Entry 1K5Q (X-ray diffraction, 2.34 A resolution); this record covers chains A and B.

== Chain A ==
Molecule: Penicillin G acylase alpha subunit
Source organism: Escherichia coli
Notes: EC 3.5.1.11
UniProt: P06875 (PAC_ECOLI); residues 0-208 here correspond to UniProt positions 26-234 (UniProt number = residue number + 26)
Chain sequence (209 residues; each row starts with the number of its first residue; numbering starts at 0):
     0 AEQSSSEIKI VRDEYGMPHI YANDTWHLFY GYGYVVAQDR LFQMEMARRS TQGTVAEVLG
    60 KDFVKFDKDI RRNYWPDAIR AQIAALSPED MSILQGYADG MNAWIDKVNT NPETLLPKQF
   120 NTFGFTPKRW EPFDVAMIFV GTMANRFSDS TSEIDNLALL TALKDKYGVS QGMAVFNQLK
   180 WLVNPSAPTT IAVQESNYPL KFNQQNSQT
Unresolved in the structure: 0-2
Curated features (UniProtKB/Swiss-Prot):
  - binding site (Ca(2+)): Glu152
Bound ions: Ca2+: Glu152 (shared with Asp73(B), Val75(B), Asp76(B), Pro205(B) of chain B)

== Chain B ==
Molecule: Penicillin G acylase beta subunit
Source organism: Escherichia coli
Notes: EC 3.5.1.11
UniProt: P06875 (PAC_ECOLI); residues 1-557 here correspond to UniProt positions 290-846 (UniProt number = residue number + 289)
Chain sequence (557 residues; row label = number of the first residue in the row):
     1 SNMWVIGKSK AQDAKAIMVN GPQAGWYAPA YTYGIGLHGA GYDVTGNTPF AYPGLVFGHN
    61 GVISWGSTAG FGDDVDIFAE RLSAEKPGYY LHNGKWVKML SREETITVKN GQAETFTVWR
   121 TVHGNILQTD QTTQTAYAKS RAWDGKELAS LLAWTHQMKA KNWQEWTQQA AKQALTINWY
   181 YADVNGNIGY VHTGAYPDRQ SGHDPRLPVP GTGKWDWKGL LPFEMNPKVY NPQSGYIANW
   241 NNSPQKDYPA SDLFAFLWGG ADRVTEIDRL LEQKPRLTAD QAWDVIRQTS RQDLNLRLFL
   301 PTLQAATSGL TQSDPRRQLV ETLTRWDGIN LLNDDGKTWQ QPGSAILNVW LTSMLKRTVV
   361 AAVPMPFDKW YSASGYETTQ DGPTGSLNIS VGAKILYEAV QGDKSPIPQA VDLFAGKPQQ
   421 EVVLAALEDT WETLSKRYGN NVSNWKTPAM ALTFRANNFF GVPQAAAEET RHQAEYQNRG
   481 TENDMIVFSP TTSDRPVLAW DVVAPGQSGF IAPDGTVDKH YEDQLKMYEN FGRKSLWLTK
   541 QDVEAHKESQ EVLHVQR
Construct notes: engineered mutation Ala24 (Phe313 in P06875), Leu148 (Val437 in P06875)
Curated features (UniProtKB/Swiss-Prot):
  - active site: Ser1 (Nucleophile)
  - binding site (Ca(2+)): Asp73, Val75, Asp76, Pro205, Asp252
Bound ions: Ca2+: Asp73, Val75, Asp76, Pro205, Asp252 (shared with Glu152(A) of chain A)
Small-molecule neighbours: 2-phenylacetic acid (PAC): Ser1, Pro22, Gln23, Ala24, Tyr31, Pro49, Val56, Phe57, Ser67, Thr68, Ala69, Trp154, Ile177

== Interface between chain A and chain B ==
Pairs across the interface (370):
  Ser5(A) - Leu553(B)
  Ser5(A) - His554(B)
  Ser5(A) - Val555(B)  hydrogen bond (backbone-backbone)
  Ser5(A) - Gln556(B)
  Glu6(A) - Val552(B)
  Glu6(A) - Leu553(B)
  Glu6(A) - His554(B)  salt bridge
  Ile7(A) - Glu551(B)
  Ile7(A) - Val552(B)
  Ile7(A) - Leu553(B)  hydrogen bond (backbone-backbone)
  Ile7(A) - Val555(B)  hydrophobic
  Lys8(A) - Lys540(B)
  Lys8(A) - Gln550(B)
  Lys8(A) - Glu551(B)
  Ile9(A) - Gln550(B)
  Ile9(A) - Glu551(B)  hydrogen bond (backbone-backbone)
  Val10(A) - Val543(B)  hydrophobic
  Val10(A) - Lys547(B)
  Val10(A) - Ser549(B)
  Arg11(A) - Lys547(B)
  Arg11(A) - Glu548(B)  hydrogen bond (backbone-backbone)
  Arg11(A) - Ser549(B)  hydrogen bond (backbone-backbone)
  Asp12(A) - Trp537(B)
  Asp12(A) - His546(B)
  Asp12(A) - Glu548(B)
  Glu13(A) - His520(B)
  Glu13(A) - His546(B)  salt bridge
  Glu13(A) - Glu548(B)
  Tyr14(A) - Gln507(B)
  Tyr14(A) - His520(B)  hydrogen bond (backbone-side chain)
  Tyr14(A) - Asp523(B)
  Tyr14(A) - Gln524(B)
  Tyr14(A) - Met527(B)
  Tyr14(A) - Lys534(B)
  Gly15(A) - Gln507(B)
  Gly15(A) - His520(B)  hydrogen bond (backbone-side chain)
  Gly15(A) - Glu548(B)
  Met16(A) - Gly34(B)
  Met16(A) - Ile35(B)
  Met16(A) - Gly36(B)
  Met16(A) - Thr45(B)
  Met16(A) - Gly46(B)
  Met16(A) - Gln507(B)
  Met16(A) - Leu536(B)  hydrophobic
  Pro17(A) - Tyr33(B)
  Pro17(A) - Gly34(B)
  Pro17(A) - Ile35(B)
  Pro17(A) - Gly36(B)  hydrogen bond (backbone-backbone)
  Pro17(A) - Gln507(B)
  His18(A) - Gly36(B)
  His18(A) - His38(B)  hydrogen bond
  His18(A) - Thr45(B)
  His18(A) - Trp537(B)
  His18(A) - Val543(B)
  Ile19(A) - Gly36(B)  hydrogen bond (backbone-backbone)
  Ile19(A) - Leu37(B)
  Ile19(A) - His38(B)  hydrogen bond (backbone-backbone)
  Tyr20(A) - His38(B)
  Tyr20(A) - Lys540(B)
  Tyr20(A) - Val543(B)
  Ala21(A) - His38(B)  hydrogen bond (backbone-backbone)
  Ala21(A) - Gly39(B)
  Ala21(A) - Ala40(B)
  Asn22(A) - Ala40(B)  hydrogen bond (backbone-backbone)
  Asp23(A) - Ala40(B)
  Thr24(A) - Ala40(B)
  Trp25(A) - Val555(B)  hydrophobic
  Trp25(A) - Arg557(B)
  His26(A) - Val555(B)  hydrogen bond (side chain-backbone)
  Leu27(A) - Leu37(B)  hydrophobic
  Leu27(A) - His38(B)
  Leu27(A) - Gly39(B)
  Leu27(A) - Ala40(B)  hydrophobic
  Leu27(A) - Tyr42(B)  hydrophobic
  Phe28(A) - Tyr42(B)  hydrophobic
  Phe28(A) - Pro53(B)
  Phe28(A) - Thr155(B)
  Tyr29(A) - Leu553(B)  hydrophobic
  Tyr29(A) - Val555(B)
  Tyr31(A) - Tyr33(B)  hydrophobic
  Tyr31(A) - Ile35(B)
  Tyr31(A) - Leu37(B)  hydrophobic
  Tyr31(A) - Thr48(B)
  Tyr31(A) - Ala51(B)  hydrogen bond (side chain-backbone)
  Tyr31(A) - Tyr52(B)  hydrogen bond (side chain-backbone)
  Tyr31(A) - Pro53(B)
  Tyr33(A) - Glu551(B)
  Tyr33(A) - Leu553(B)  hydrophobic
  Val34(A) - Tyr33(B)  hydrogen bond (backbone-side chain)
  Val35(A) - Tyr33(B)  hydrogen bond (backbone-side chain)
  Val35(A) - Ala51(B)  hydrophobic
  Gln37(A) - Glu551(B)
  Asp38(A) - Tyr33(B)  hydrogen bond
  Asp38(A) - Gln507(B)  hydrogen bond
  Asp38(A) - Ser508(B)
  Asp38(A) - Gly509(B)  hydrogen bond (backbone-backbone)
  Asp38(A) - Phe510(B)
  Arg39(A) - Ala30(B)  hydrogen bond (side chain-backbone)
  Arg39(A) - Thr32(B)  hydrogen bond (side chain-backbone)
  Arg39(A) - Tyr33(B)
  Arg39(A) - Val503(B)
  Arg39(A) - Gly506(B)  hydrogen bond (side chain-backbone)
  Arg39(A) - Gln507(B)  hydrogen bond (side chain-backbone)
  Arg39(A) - Gly509(B)
  Phe41(A) - Gln464(B)
  Phe41(A) - Ala465(B)
  Gln42(A) - Pro29(B)  hydrogen bond (side chain-backbone)
  Gln42(A) - Ala30(B)  hydrogen bond (side chain-backbone)
  Gln42(A) - Gln464(B)  hydrogen bond
  Met43(A) - Phe50(B)
  Met45(A) - Val462(B)  hydrophobic
  Met45(A) - Pro463(B)
  Ala46(A) - Phe50(B)  hydrophobic
  Ser49(A) - Asn458(B)  hydrogen bond
  Ser49(A) - Phe460(B)
  Ser49(A) - Val462(B)
  Val54(A) - Val462(B)  hydrophobic
  Ala55(A) - Ile106(B)  hydrophobic
  Ala55(A) - Thr107(B)
  Ala55(A) - Val108(B)
  Ala55(A) - Lys109(B)  hydrogen bond (backbone-backbone)
  Glu56(A) - Thr107(B)  hydrogen bond (backbone-backbone)
  Glu56(A) - Lys109(B)
  Val57(A) - Lys109(B)
  Leu58(A) - Pro463(B)
  Gly59(A) - Val108(B)
  Gly59(A) - Lys109(B)
  Lys60(A) - Val108(B)
  Phe62(A) - Gly461(B)
  Phe62(A) - Pro463(B)
  Val63(A) - Val108(B)  hydrophobic
  Val63(A) - Glu114(B)
  Phe65(A) - Phe460(B)  hydrophobic
  Phe65(A) - Val462(B)  hydrophobic
  Asp66(A) - Ile106(B)
  Lys67(A) - Ile106(B)
  Lys67(A) - Glu114(B)  salt bridge
  Lys67(A) - Phe116(B)
  Arg70(A) - Arg102(B)  hydrogen bond (backbone-side chain)
  Arg70(A) - Glu104(B)  salt bridge
  Arg70(A) - Thr105(B)  hydrogen bond (side chain-backbone)
  Arg70(A) - Ile106(B)
  Arg71(A) - Phe116(B)
  Arg71(A) - Val118(B)
  Arg71(A) - Asn125(B)
  Arg71(A) - Gln128(B)  hydrogen bond
  Asn72(A) - Asn125(B)
  Asn72(A) - Lys139(B)  hydrogen bond
  Asn72(A) - Arg141(B)  hydrogen bond (backbone-side chain)
  Tyr73(A) - Arg102(B)  hydrogen bond (backbone-side chain)
  Tyr73(A) - Asn125(B)
  Trp74(A) - Leu100(B)  hydrophobic
  Trp74(A) - Ser101(B)
  Trp74(A) - Arg102(B)
  Trp74(A) - Val118(B)
  Trp74(A) - Arg120(B)
  Trp74(A) - Asn125(B)
  Pro75(A) - Arg102(B)
  Ile78(A) - Glu147(B)
  Gln81(A) - Gly145(B)
  Gln81(A) - Lys146(B)
  Gln81(A) - Glu147(B)  hydrogen bond
  Gln81(A) - Leu148(B)  hydrogen bond (side chain-backbone)
  Ile82(A) - Leu148(B)
  Leu85(A) - Leu148(B)  hydrophobic
  Leu85(A) - Leu152(B)  hydrophobic
  Asp89(A) - Leu152(B)
  Asp89(A) - His156(B)  salt bridge
  Ser91(A) - Arg557(B)  hydrogen bond
  Ile92(A) - Pro53(B)  hydrophobic
  Ile92(A) - Leu152(B)  hydrophobic
  Gln94(A) - Arg557(B)
  Tyr96(A) - Ala51(B)  hydrogen bond (side chain-backbone)
  Pro111(A) - Pro513(B)
  Glu112(A) - Pro513(B)
  Thr113(A) - Pro513(B)
  Leu114(A) - Phe510(B)
  Leu115(A) - Pro513(B)
  Pro116(A) - Phe510(B)  hydrophobic
  Pro116(A) - Ile511(B)
  Lys117(A) - Ile511(B)  hydrogen bond (backbone-backbone)
  Lys117(A) - Ala512(B)
  Lys117(A) - Gly515(B)
  Gln118(A) - Glu469(B)  hydrogen bond
  Gln118(A) - Gly509(B)
  Gln118(A) - Ile511(B)
  Phe122(A) - Pro463(B)  hydrophobic
  Phe122(A) - Ala465(B)
  Ala135(A) - Leu151(B)  hydrophobic
  Ile137(A) - Phe50(B)  hydrophobic
  Ile137(A) - Tyr52(B)
  Phe138(A) - Tyr52(B)  hydrophobic
  Phe138(A) - Glu147(B)
  Phe138(A) - Leu151(B)
  Phe138(A) - Trp154(B)  hydrophobic
  Val139(A) - Glu147(B)
  Gly140(A) - Phe460(B)
  Thr141(A) - Phe50(B)
  Thr141(A) - Tyr52(B)  hydrogen bond
  Thr141(A) - Phe459(B)
  Thr141(A) - Phe460(B)
  Met142(A) - Tyr52(B)
  Met142(A) - Trp154(B)  hydrophobic
  Met142(A) - Leu175(B)  hydrophobic
  Ala143(A) - Trp143(B)
  Ala143(A) - Leu175(B)  hydrophobic
  Asn144(A) - Arg141(B)  hydrogen bond
  Asn144(A) - Trp143(B)
  Arg145(A) - Phe459(B)
  Arg145(A) - Phe460(B)
  Phe146(A) - Tyr31(B)
  Phe146(A) - Phe459(B)  hydrophobic
  Ser147(A) - Asp74(B)  hydrogen bond
  Ser147(A) - Val75(B)
  Ser147(A) - Trp143(B)  hydrogen bond (backbone-side chain)
  Ser147(A) - Leu175(B)
  Ser147(A) - Thr176(B)  hydrogen bond (side chain-backbone)
  Asp148(A) - Lys139(B)  salt bridge
  Asp148(A) - Arg141(B)  salt bridge
  Asp148(A) - Trp143(B)
  Ser149(A) - Val75(B)
  Ser149(A) - Leu253(B)
  Thr150(A) - Val75(B)
  Thr150(A) - Ile77(B)
  Thr150(A) - Asp252(B)  hydrogen bond
  Thr150(A) - Leu253(B)
  Ser151(A) - Asp252(B)  hydrogen bond (backbone-side chain)
  Ser151(A) - Leu253(B)
  Ser151(A) - Phe254(B)  hydrogen bond (side chain-backbone)
  Glu152(A) - Val75(B)
  Glu152(A) - Asp76(B)
  Glu152(A) - Ile77(B)  hydrogen bond (side chain-backbone)
  Glu152(A) - Pro205(B)
  Glu152(A) - Arg206(B)
  Glu152(A) - Leu207(B)
  Glu152(A) - Pro208(B)
  Glu152(A) - Asp252(B)
  Ile153(A) - Ile77(B)  hydrophobic
  Ile153(A) - Leu127(B)  hydrophobic
  Ile153(A) - Asp130(B)
  Ile153(A) - Tyr137(B)  hydrophobic
  Asp154(A) - Phe254(B)
  Asp154(A) - Trp370(B)
  Asn155(A) - Arg206(B)  hydrogen bond (side chain-backbone)
  Asn155(A) - Leu207(B)
  Asn155(A) - Asp252(B)  hydrogen bond (side chain-backbone)
  Asn155(A) - Phe254(B)
  Leu156(A) - Leu207(B)
  Leu156(A) - Pro208(B)
  Ala157(A) - Phe367(B)  hydrophobic
  Leu158(A) - Phe367(B)  hydrophobic
  Leu158(A) - Trp370(B)  hydrophobic
  Leu158(A) - Tyr371(B)
  Leu159(A) - Leu207(B)  hydrophobic
  Ala161(A) - Pro364(B)  hydrophobic
  Ala161(A) - Phe367(B)  hydrophobic
  Leu162(A) - Pro364(B)
  Lys165(A) - Ala362(B)
  Lys165(A) - Pro364(B)
  Tyr166(A) - Ala362(B)  hydrogen bond (side chain-backbone)
  Tyr166(A) - Val411(B)  hydrophobic
  Gln170(A) - Ala410(B)  hydrogen bond (side chain-backbone)
  Gln170(A) - Val411(B)
  Met172(A) - Arg206(B)
  Ala173(A) - Ala410(B)  hydrophobic
  Val174(A) - Ala410(B)
  Val174(A) - Val411(B)  hydrophobic
  Phe175(A) - Arg206(B)
  Asn176(A) - Arg206(B)  hydrogen bond
  Asn176(A) - Ile407(B)
  Gln177(A) - Ile407(B)
  Gln177(A) - Pro408(B)
  Gln177(A) - Gln409(B)  hydrogen bond
  Gln177(A) - Ala410(B)  hydrogen bond (side chain-backbone)
  Gln177(A) - Val411(B)  hydrogen bond (side chain-backbone)
  Leu178(A) - Leu257(B)
  Leu178(A) - Val363(B)  hydrophobic
  Leu178(A) - Tyr371(B)
  Leu178(A) - Ile395(B)
  Lys179(A) - Arg206(B)  hydrogen bond (backbone-side chain)
  Lys179(A) - Ser251(B)  hydrogen bond (side chain-backbone)
  Lys179(A) - Asp252(B)
  Lys179(A) - Leu253(B)  hydrogen bond (side chain-backbone)
  Lys179(A) - Phe256(B)  hydrogen bond (side chain-backbone)
  Lys179(A) - Leu257(B)
  Trp180(A) - Arg206(B)
  Trp180(A) - Leu257(B)  hydrophobic
  Trp180(A) - Trp258(B)  hydrogen bond (side chain-backbone)
  Trp180(A) - Gly259(B)
  Trp180(A) - Glu398(B)
  Trp180(A) - Ile407(B)  hydrophobic
  Leu181(A) - Pro205(B)  hydrophobic
  Leu181(A) - Arg206(B)
  Leu181(A) - Pro249(B)
  Val182(A) - Asp247(B)
  Val182(A) - Pro249(B)  hydrophobic
  Asn183(A) - Trp258(B)
  Asn183(A) - Gly259(B)
  Asn183(A) - Gly260(B)
  Asn183(A) - Glu398(B)  hydrogen bond
  Asn183(A) - Pro406(B)
  Asn183(A) - Ile407(B)
  Pro184(A) - Pro406(B)  hydrophobic
  Ser185(A) - Gly260(B)  hydrogen bond (side chain-backbone)
  Ser185(A) - Glu398(B)
  Ser185(A) - Pro406(B)
  Ala186(A) - Trp258(B)
  Ala186(A) - Gly259(B)
  Pro187(A) - Asn242(B)  hydrogen bond (backbone-side chain)
  Pro187(A) - Ser243(B)
  Pro187(A) - Gly259(B)
  Pro187(A) - Gly260(B)
  Pro187(A) - Asp262(B)
  Pro187(A) - Val264(B)  hydrophobic
  Pro187(A) - Thr265(B)
  Thr188(A) - Asn242(B)
  Thr188(A) - Ser243(B)
  Thr188(A) - Gln245(B)
  Thr188(A) - Lys246(B)
  Thr189(A) - Tyr190(B)
  Thr189(A) - Ile237(B)
  Thr189(A) - Ala238(B)  hydrogen bond (side chain-backbone)
  Thr189(A) - Asn239(B)  hydrogen bond
  Thr189(A) - Asn242(B)  hydrogen bond
  Thr189(A) - Ser243(B)  hydrogen bond (backbone-backbone)
  Thr189(A) - Pro244(B)
  Ile190(A) - Tyr190(B)  hydrophobic
  Ile190(A) - Pro227(B)
  Ile190(A) - Lys228(B)
  Ile190(A) - Val229(B)  hydrophobic
  Ile190(A) - Pro244(B)  hydrogen bond (backbone-backbone)
  Val192(A) - Lys246(B)
  Gln193(A) - Gln233(B)
  Glu194(A) - Val229(B)
  Glu194(A) - Pro232(B)
  Glu194(A) - Gln233(B)  hydrogen bond (side chain-backbone)
  Ser195(A) - Gln245(B)  hydrogen bond
  Asn196(A) - Gln245(B)
  Asn196(A) - Lys246(B)
  Asn196(A) - Asp247(B)  hydrogen bond
  Tyr197(A) - Leu221(B)
  Tyr197(A) - Met225(B)
  Tyr197(A) - Gln245(B)
  Tyr197(A) - Lys246(B)  hydrogen bond (backbone-backbone)
  Tyr197(A) - Asp247(B)
  Tyr197(A) - Tyr248(B)  hydrophobic
  Tyr197(A) - Pro249(B)
  Pro198(A) - Met225(B)
  Leu199(A) - Leu221(B)  hydrophobic
  Leu199(A) - Met225(B)  hydrophobic
  Lys200(A) - Asp247(B)  salt bridge
  Phe201(A) - Arg199(B)
  Phe201(A) - Pro249(B)  hydrophobic
  Asn202(A) - Gly202(B)
  Asn202(A) - His203(B)
  Asn202(A) - Asp204(B)
  Asn202(A) - Pro205(B)
  Gln203(A) - Asp204(B)
  Gln203(A) - Arg206(B)  hydrogen bond (backbone-side chain)
  Gln204(A) - Asp204(B)  hydrogen bond (backbone-side chain)
  Asn205(A) - Asp204(B)  hydrogen bond (backbone-side chain)
  Asn205(A) - Leu207(B)
  Ser206(A) - Gly202(B)
  Gln207(A) - Gly202(B)
  Gln207(A) - His203(B)
  Gln207(A) - Asp204(B)  hydrogen bond (side chain-backbone)
  Gln207(A) - Leu207(B)  hydrogen bond (side chain-backbone)
  Gln207(A) - Pro208(B)  hydrogen bond (side chain-backbone)
  Gln207(A) - Val209(B)
  Gln207(A) - Trp215(B)
Other interface residues (no listed pair), chain A (146 interface residues in all): Ser3, Ser4, Thr50, Gly52, Ile69, Leu93, Asn120, Val134
Other interface residues (no listed pair), chain B (166 interface residues in all): Ala24, Asp73, Trp119, Ala149, Ser150, Ile177, Pro210, Ala250, Val359, Lys394, Leu413, Ala466, Glu468, Glu544, Ala545

== Summary ==
Chain A and chain B form an interface of 146 and 166 residues respectively, with 83 hydrogen bonds and 8 salt
bridges. Polar contacts include Glu6(A)-His554(B), Glu13(A)-His546(B) and Lys67(A)-Glu114(B). Bound to chain
B: 2-phenylacetic acid.
Chain A is Penicillin G acylase alpha subunit and chain B is Penicillin G acylase beta subunit, both from
Escherichia coli; the structure, Penicillin acylase, mutant complexed with paa, was determined by X-ray
diffraction (same publication as 1JX9, 1K5S, 1K7D and 1KEC).
